Entry 7XN7 (electron microscopy, 3.10 A resolution); this record covers chains A and B of the 25 polymer chains in the assembly.

Chain A:
Protein: DNA-directed RNA polymerase subunit
Organism: Komagataella phaffii
Notes: EC 2.7.7.6
Reference sequence: C4R4Y0 (C4R4Y0_KOMPG); residue numbers follow UniProt; this construct covers 1-1743
Sequence (1743 residues; each row starts with the number of its first residue):
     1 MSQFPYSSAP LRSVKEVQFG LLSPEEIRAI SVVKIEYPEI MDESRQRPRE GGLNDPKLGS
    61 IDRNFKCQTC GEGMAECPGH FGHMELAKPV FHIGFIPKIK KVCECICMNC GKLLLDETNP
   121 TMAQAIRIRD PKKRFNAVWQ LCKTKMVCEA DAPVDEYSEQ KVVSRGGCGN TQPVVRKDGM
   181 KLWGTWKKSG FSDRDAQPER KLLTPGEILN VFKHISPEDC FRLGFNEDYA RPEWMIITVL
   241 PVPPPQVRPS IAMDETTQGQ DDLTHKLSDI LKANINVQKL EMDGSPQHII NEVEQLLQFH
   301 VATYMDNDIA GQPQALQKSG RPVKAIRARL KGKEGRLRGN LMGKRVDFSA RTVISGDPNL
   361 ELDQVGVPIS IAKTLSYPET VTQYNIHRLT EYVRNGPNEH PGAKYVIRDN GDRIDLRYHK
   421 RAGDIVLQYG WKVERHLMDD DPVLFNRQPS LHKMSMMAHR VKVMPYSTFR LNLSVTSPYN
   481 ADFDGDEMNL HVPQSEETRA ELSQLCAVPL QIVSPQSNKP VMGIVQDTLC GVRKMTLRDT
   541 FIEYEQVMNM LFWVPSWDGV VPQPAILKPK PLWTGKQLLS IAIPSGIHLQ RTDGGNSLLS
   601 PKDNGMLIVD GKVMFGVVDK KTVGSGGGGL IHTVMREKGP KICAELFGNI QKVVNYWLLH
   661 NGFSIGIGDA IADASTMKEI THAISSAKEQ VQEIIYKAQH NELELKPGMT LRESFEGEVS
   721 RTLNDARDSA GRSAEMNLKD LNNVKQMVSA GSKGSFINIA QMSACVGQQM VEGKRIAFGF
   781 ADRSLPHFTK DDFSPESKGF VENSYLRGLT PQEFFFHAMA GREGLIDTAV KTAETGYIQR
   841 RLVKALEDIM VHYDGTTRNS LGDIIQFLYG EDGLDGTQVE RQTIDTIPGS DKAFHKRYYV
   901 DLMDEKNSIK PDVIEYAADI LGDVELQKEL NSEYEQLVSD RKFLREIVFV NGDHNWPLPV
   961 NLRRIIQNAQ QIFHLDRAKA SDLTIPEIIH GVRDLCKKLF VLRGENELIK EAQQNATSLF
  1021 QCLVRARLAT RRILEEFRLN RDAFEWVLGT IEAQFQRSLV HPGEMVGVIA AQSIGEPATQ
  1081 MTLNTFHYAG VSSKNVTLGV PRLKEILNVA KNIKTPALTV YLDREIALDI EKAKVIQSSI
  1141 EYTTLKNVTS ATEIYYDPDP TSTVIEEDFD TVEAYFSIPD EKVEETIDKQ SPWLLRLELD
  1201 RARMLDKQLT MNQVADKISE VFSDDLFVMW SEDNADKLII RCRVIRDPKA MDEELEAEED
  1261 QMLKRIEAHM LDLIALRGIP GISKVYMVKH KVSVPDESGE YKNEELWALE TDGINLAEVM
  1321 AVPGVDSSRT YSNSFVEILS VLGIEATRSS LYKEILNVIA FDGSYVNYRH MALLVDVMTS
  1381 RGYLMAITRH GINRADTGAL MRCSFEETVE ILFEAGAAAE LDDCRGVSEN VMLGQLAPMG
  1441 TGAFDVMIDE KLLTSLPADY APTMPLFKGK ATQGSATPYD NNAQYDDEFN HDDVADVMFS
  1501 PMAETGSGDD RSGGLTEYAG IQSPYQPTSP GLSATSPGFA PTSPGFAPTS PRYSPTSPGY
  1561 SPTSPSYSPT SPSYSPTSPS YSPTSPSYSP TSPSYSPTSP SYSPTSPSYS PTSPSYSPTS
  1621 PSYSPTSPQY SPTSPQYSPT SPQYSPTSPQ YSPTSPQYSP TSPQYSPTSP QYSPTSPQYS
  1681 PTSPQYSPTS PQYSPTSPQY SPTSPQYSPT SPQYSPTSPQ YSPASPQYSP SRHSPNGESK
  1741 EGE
Disordered / not traced: 1, 154-162, 190-193, 1082-1094, 1178-1189, 1246-1257, 1456-1743
Ion coordination: Zn2+ site 1: Cys-67, Cys-70, Cys-77, His-80; Zn2+ site 2: Cys-107, Cys-110, Cys-148, Cys-168; Mg2+: Asp-482, Asp-484 (shared with 2 residues of chain P)

Chain B:
Protein: DNA-directed RNA polymerase subunit beta
Organism: Komagataella phaffii
Notes: EC 2.7.7.6
Reference sequence: C4QZQ7 (C4QZQ7_KOMPG); numbering as in UniProt (aligned over 1-1227)
Sequence (1227 residues; row label = number of the first residue in the row):
     1 MSYDPYSIDD TITTEDCWTV ISAFFEEKGL VSQQLDSFDE FMETSIQDLV WEEPRLILDQ
    61 PAQHTNEKDN INKRYEIRFG KIYLSRPTMT EADGTTHAMF PQEARLRNLT YSSPVYLDME
   121 KSMFTSIDDE GNPNATLDWQ QVHEPIKDGV EEGNKVHIGK VPIMLRSKFC SLRTLDEVDL
   181 YKMKECPYDM GGYFVINGSE KVLIAQERSA ANIVQVFKKA APSPISHVAE IRSALEKGSR
   241 LISTMQIKLY GREDKGTGRT IKATLPYVKQ DIPIVIVFRA LGVVPDGEIL QHICYDENDW
   301 QMLEMLKPCI EEGFVIQDKE VALDFIGRRG SAALGIRREK RIQYAKDILQ KELLPHITQE
   361 EGFETRKTFF LGYMVNRLLL CALERKDQDD RDHFGKKRLD LAGPLLANLF RILFRKLTRE
   421 IYRYMQRCIE TDRDFNLNLA VKSTTITSGL KYSLATGNWG EQKKAMSSRA GVSQVLNRYT
   481 YSSTLSHLRR TNTPIGRDGK LAKPRQLHNT HWGLVCPAET PEGQACGLVK NLSLLSGISI
   541 GSPSEPIINF LEEWGMEPLE DYDPAQHTKS TRIFVNGVWT GIHRDPSMLV STMRDLRRSG
   601 AISPEVSIIR DIREREFKIF TDVGRVYRPL FIVEDDESKD NKGELRITKE HIRKIQQGYD
   661 DDAMNDDSEE QEQDVYGWSS LVTSGVIEYV DGEEEETIMI AMTPEDLQTR SLEQKEIDLN
   721 DTAKRIKPEM STSSHHTFTH CEIHPSMILG VAASIIPFPD HNQSPRNTYQ SAMGKQAMGV
   781 FLTNYNVRMD TMANILYYPQ KPLAKTQAME YLKFRELPAG QNAIVAIACY SGYNQEDSMI
   841 MNQSSIDRGL FRSLFFRSYM DQEKRFGISI VEEFEKPTRA TTLRLKHGTY EKLDEDGLIA
   901 PGVRVSGDDI IIGKTTPIPP DTEELGQRTK YHTKRDASTP LRSTENGIVD QVLLTTNQEG
   961 LKFVKVRMRT TKVPQIGDKF ASRHGQKGTI GVTYRHEDMP FSAEGIVPDL IINPHAIPSR
  1021 MTVAHLIECL LSKVGSIRGY EGDATPFTDL TVDAVSNLLR DNGYQSRGFE VMYNGHTGKK
  1081 LMAQVFFGPT YYQRLRHMVD DKIHARARGP VQVLTRQPVE GRSRDGGLRF GEMERDCMIA
  1141 HGAAGFLKER LMEASDAFRV HVCGICGLMS VIANLKKNQF ECRSCKNKTN IYQLHIPYAA
  1201 KLLFQELMAM NIAPRLYTER SGVSMRS
Disordered / not traced: 1-8, 65-68, 129-152, 663-674, 710-719, 1223-1227
Ion coordination: Zn2+: Cys-1163, Cys-1166, Cys-1182, Cys-1185

Interface between chain A and chain B:
Pairs across the interface (389):
  Phe-4(A) / Ala-1157(B)
  Phe-4(A) / Phe-1158(B)
  Phe-4(A) / Arg-1159(B)
  Phe-4(A) / His-1195(B)
  Pro-5(A) / Arg-1159(B)  hydrogen bond (backbone-side chain)
  Pro-5(A) / Leu-1175(B)  hydrophobic
  Ser-7(A) / Arg-1159(B)
  Ser-7(A) / His-1161(B)  hydrogen bond
  Ser-7(A) / Leu-1175(B)
  Ser-7(A) / Phe-1180(B)
  Ser-7(A) / Gln-1193(B)
  Ser-8(A) / Asn-1178(B)  hydrogen bond
  Ser-8(A) / Phe-1180(B)
  Ala-9(A) / His-1161(B)
  Ala-9(A) / Ile-1191(B)
  Ala-9(A) / Gln-1193(B)  hydrogen bond (backbone-side chain)
  Pro-10(A) / Ile-1191(B)
  Pro-10(A) / Tyr-1192(B)  hydrophobic
  Pro-10(A) / Gln-1193(B)  hydrogen bond (backbone-backbone)
  Leu-11(A) / Gln-1193(B)
  Leu-11(A) / His-1195(B)
  Arg-12(A) / Tyr-1192(B)  hydrogen bond
  Arg-12(A) / Gln-1193(B)  hydrogen bond (backbone-backbone)
  Arg-12(A) / Leu-1194(B)
  Arg-12(A) / Thr-1218(B)  hydrogen bond
  Arg-12(A) / Glu-1219(B)  salt bridge
  Ser-13(A) / Thr-1218(B)
  Val-14(A) / Leu-1194(B)  hydrophobic
  Val-14(A) / Tyr-1217(B)
  Lys-15(A) / Tyr-1217(B)  hydrogen bond (backbone-backbone)
  Lys-15(A) / Thr-1218(B)
  Lys-15(A) / Arg-1220(B)  hydrogen bond (backbone-side chain)
  Glu-16(A) / Arg-1215(B)
  Glu-16(A) / Leu-1216(B)
  Glu-16(A) / Tyr-1217(B)  hydrogen bond (backbone-backbone)
  Glu-16(A) / Glu-1219(B)
  Glu-16(A) / Arg-1220(B)
  Glu-16(A) / Ser-1221(B)  hydrogen bond (side chain-backbone)
  Val-17(A) / Arg-1215(B)
  Val-17(A) / Leu-1216(B)  hydrophobic
  Gln-18(A) / Ala-1213(B)
  Gln-18(A) / Pro-1214(B)
  Gln-18(A) / Arg-1215(B)  hydrogen bond (backbone-backbone)
  Gln-18(A) / Tyr-1217(B)
  Phe-19(A) / Ala-1213(B)
  Gly-20(A) / Ile-1212(B)
  Gly-20(A) / Ala-1213(B)  hydrogen bond (backbone-backbone)
  Leu-21(A) / Asn-1211(B)
  Leu-21(A) / Ile-1212(B)  hydrophobic
  Leu-22(A) / Asn-1211(B)  hydrogen bond (backbone-backbone)
  Leu-22(A) / Ala-1213(B)  hydrophobic
  Glu-26(A) / Leu-1168(B)
  Glu-26(A) / Arg-1215(B)  salt bridge
  Ile-27(A) / Asn-1211(B)
  Ala-29(A) / Ser-1184(B)
  Ile-30(A) / Ser-1184(B)
  Ile-30(A) / Met-1208(B)  hydrophobic
  Thr-69(A) / Ile-1172(B)
  Cys-70(A) / Ala-1173(B)
  Cys-70(A) / Asn-1174(B)  hydrogen bond (backbone-side chain)
  Glu-72(A) / Ala-1173(B)
  Glu-72(A) / Asn-1174(B)  hydrogen bond
  Glu-72(A) / Leu-1175(B)  hydrogen bond (side chain-backbone)
  Met-74(A) / Arg-1116(B)  hydrogen bond (backbone-side chain)
  Ala-75(A) / Arg-1116(B)  hydrogen bond (backbone-side chain)
  Ala-75(A) / Phe-1158(B)
  Glu-76(A) / Arg-1159(B)  salt bridge
  Pro-78(A) / Lys-1201(B)  hydrogen bond (backbone-side chain)
  Pro-78(A) / Gln-1205(B)  hydrogen bond (backbone-side chain)
  Gly-79(A) / Gln-1205(B)
  Phe-81(A) / Gln-1205(B)
  Phe-81(A) / Met-1208(B)  hydrophobic
  His-92(A) / Met-1210(B)  hydrogen bond (side chain-backbone)
  Phe-95(A) / Ile-1212(B)  hydrophobic
  Tyr-229(A) / Arg-1215(B)
  Ile-237(A) / Asn-1211(B)
  Pro-241(A) / Met-1208(B)
  Pro-244(A) / Gln-1205(B)
  Gln-246(A) / Leu-1114(B)
  Gln-246(A) / Tyr-1198(B)
  Val-247(A) / Leu-1114(B)
  Val-247(A) / Gln-1205(B)
  Val-247(A) / Glu-1206(B)
  Pro-249(A) / Leu-1114(B)
  Asp-254(A) / Lys-864(B)  salt bridge
  Asp-254(A) / Phe-866(B)
  Glu-255(A) / Arg-935(B)  hydrogen bond (backbone-side chain)
  Thr-256(A) / Phe-866(B)
  Met-305(A) / Met-1210(B)  hydrophobic
  Arg-321(A) / Met-466(B)  hydrogen bond
  Ile-326(A) / Ala-1209(B)  hydrophobic
  Ile-326(A) / Met-1210(B)  hydrophobic
  Arg-329(A) / Glu-1206(B)  salt bridge
  Leu-330(A) / Leu-1203(B)  hydrophobic
  Leu-330(A) / Glu-1206(B)
  Arg-336(A) / Leu-1114(B)
  Arg-336(A) / Thr-1115(B)
  Arg-336(A) / Leu-1202(B)
  Arg-336(A) / Glu-1206(B)  salt bridge
  Leu-337(A) / Leu-1203(B)  hydrophobic
  Arg-338(A) / Arg-1129(B)  hydrogen bond (backbone-side chain)
  Arg-338(A) / Glu-1132(B)  salt bridge
  Gly-339(A) / Arg-1129(B)  hydrogen bond (backbone-side chain)
  Asn-340(A) / Gln-1117(B)  hydrogen bond (backbone-side chain)
  Asn-340(A) / Ala-1199(B)
  Leu-341(A) / Ala-1199(B)  hydrophobic
  Leu-341(A) / Ala-1200(B)
  Leu-341(A) / Leu-1203(B)  hydrophobic
  Met-342(A) / Glu-1132(B)
  Met-342(A) / Arg-1135(B)  hydrogen bond
  Gly-343(A) / Arg-1129(B)  hydrogen bond (backbone-side chain)
  Gly-343(A) / Phe-1130(B)
  Lys-344(A) / Gln-1117(B)
  Lys-344(A) / Arg-1129(B)
  Lys-344(A) / Phe-1130(B)  hydrogen bond (backbone-backbone)
  Lys-344(A) / Leu-1151(B)  hydrogen bond (side chain-backbone)
  Lys-344(A) / Ser-1155(B)
  Lys-344(A) / Asp-1156(B)  salt bridge
  Lys-344(A) / Pro-1197(B)
  Arg-345(A) / Pro-1118(B)
  Arg-345(A) / Val-1119(B)
  Arg-345(A) / Glu-1120(B)  salt bridge
  Arg-345(A) / Gly-1127(B)  hydrogen bond (side chain-backbone)
  Arg-345(A) / Leu-1128(B)
  Arg-345(A) / Arg-1129(B)
  Arg-345(A) / Ser-1155(B)  hydrogen bond (backbone-side chain)
  Val-346(A) / Gly-1127(B)
  Val-346(A) / Leu-1128(B)  hydrogen bond (backbone-backbone)
  Val-346(A) / Phe-1130(B)  hydrophobic
  Val-346(A) / Arg-1150(B)
  Val-346(A) / Ala-1154(B)
  Asp-347(A) / Arg-1106(B)  salt bridge
  Asp-347(A) / Ala-1107(B)
  Asp-347(A) / Arg-1108(B)
  Asp-347(A) / Pro-1118(B)
  Asp-347(A) / Arg-1150(B)  hydrogen bond (backbone-side chain)
  Asp-347(A) / Ala-1154(B)  hydrogen bond (backbone-backbone)
  Phe-348(A) / Arg-1106(B)  hydrogen bond (backbone-backbone)
  Phe-348(A) / Ala-1107(B)
  Phe-348(A) / Arg-1108(B)
  Phe-348(A) / Arg-1150(B)  hydrogen bond (backbone-side chain)
  Ser-349(A) / Ala-1105(B)
  Ser-349(A) / Arg-1106(B)  hydrogen bond (backbone-backbone)
  Ser-349(A) / Leu-1128(B)
  Ala-350(A) / His-1104(B)
  Ala-350(A) / Ala-1105(B)  hydrophobic
  Ala-350(A) / Leu-1128(B)
  Arg-351(A) / Lys-1102(B)
  Arg-351(A) / Ile-1103(B)
  Arg-351(A) / His-1104(B)  hydrogen bond (backbone-backbone)
  Arg-351(A) / Leu-1128(B)
  Thr-352(A) / Val-1099(B)
  Thr-352(A) / Ile-1103(B)
  Gly-356(A) / Tyr-833(B)
  Asp-357(A) / Tyr-833(B)  hydrogen bond
  Pro-358(A) / Gly-832(B)
  Pro-358(A) / Tyr-833(B)
  Asn-359(A) / Tyr-833(B)  hydrogen bond
  Ser-370(A) / Ile-1103(B)
  Ile-371(A) / Ile-1103(B)  hydrophobic
  Thr-374(A) / Ala-1105(B)
  Thr-374(A) / Ala-1107(B)
  Leu-375(A) / Arg-1106(B)
  Lys-404(A) / Ala-1107(B)
  Arg-413(A) / Arg-1108(B)
  Glu-434(A) / Arg-1108(B)  salt bridge
  Leu-444(A) / Met-1138(B)  hydrophobic
  Leu-444(A) / Phe-1146(B)  hydrophobic
  Asn-446(A) / Glu-1134(B)
  Gln-448(A) / Glu-1134(B)  hydrogen bond
  Pro-449(A) / Met-1133(B)  hydrophobic
  Ser-450(A) / Met-1133(B)
  Ser-450(A) / Glu-1134(B)
  Ser-450(A) / Cys-1137(B)
  His-452(A) / Cys-1137(B)  hydrogen bond (backbone-side chain)
  Lys-453(A) / Ala-1140(B)
  Lys-453(A) / His-1141(B)  hydrogen bond (backbone-side chain)
  Met-456(A) / Phe-1130(B)  hydrophobic
  Met-456(A) / Glu-1134(B)
  Met-456(A) / Cys-1137(B)  hydrophobic
  Met-456(A) / Met-1138(B)  hydrophobic
  Met-456(A) / His-1141(B)  hydrogen bond (backbone-side chain)
  Tyr-466(A) / Ile-976(B)  hydrophobic
  Ser-467(A) / Val-1099(B)
  Ser-467(A) / Asp-1100(B)  hydrogen bond
  Thr-468(A) / Ile-976(B)
  Thr-468(A) / Gly-977(B)
  Thr-468(A) / Val-1099(B)
  Leu-473(A) / Gln-835(B)
  Leu-473(A) / Glu-836(B)
  Thr-476(A) / Glu-836(B)
  Asp-482(A) / Glu-836(B)
  Asp-482(A) / Asp-837(B)
  Phe-483(A) / Gln-835(B)
  Phe-483(A) / Glu-836(B)  hydrogen bond (backbone-backbone)
  Phe-483(A) / Asp-837(B)
  Phe-483(A) / Ser-838(B)
  Phe-483(A) / Thr-989(B)  hydrogen bond (backbone-side chain)
  Asp-484(A) / Asp-837(B)
  Asp-484(A) / Lys-979(B)
  Asp-484(A) / Lys-987(B)
  Asp-484(A) / Thr-989(B)
  Gly-485(A) / Thr-989(B)
  Glu-487(A) / Lys-1102(B)
  Asn-489(A) / Leu-1128(B)
  His-491(A) / Phe-1130(B)
  His-491(A) / Arg-1150(B)  hydrogen bond
  Val-492(A) / Arg-1150(B)  hydrogen bond (backbone-side chain)
  Gln-494(A) / Glu-1149(B)  hydrogen bond (backbone-side chain)
  Ser-495(A) / Glu-1149(B)  hydrogen bond (backbone-side chain)
  Thr-498(A) / Phe-1146(B)
  Thr-498(A) / Glu-1149(B)  hydrogen bond
  Glu-501(A) / Ala-1143(B)
  Glu-501(A) / Gly-1145(B)  hydrogen bond (side chain-backbone)
  Glu-501(A) / Phe-1146(B)  hydrogen bond (side chain-backbone)
  Cys-506(A) / His-1141(B)
  Gln-511(A) / His-1141(B)
  Gln-526(A) / Gln-835(B)
  Gln-526(A) / Glu-836(B)  hydrogen bond (side chain-backbone)
  Gln-526(A) / Asn-1013(B)  hydrogen bond
  Gln-526(A) / His-1015(B)
  Asp-527(A) / Cys-829(B)
  Asp-527(A) / Gly-832(B)
  Asp-527(A) / Gln-835(B)  hydrogen bond
  Asp-527(A) / His-1015(B)
  Leu-658(A) / Cys-829(B)  hydrophobic
  Leu-659(A) / Tyr-830(B)
  Leu-659(A) / Leu-1081(B)
  His-660(A) / Asn-1074(B)  hydrogen bond
  His-660(A) / Thr-1077(B)
  Asn-661(A) / Leu-1081(B)
  Asn-661(A) / Met-1082(B)  hydrogen bond (backbone-backbone)
  Asn-661(A) / Ala-1083(B)  hydrogen bond (backbone-backbone)
  Gly-662(A) / Ala-1083(B)
  Phe-663(A) / Ala-828(B)
  Phe-663(A) / Cys-829(B)  hydrogen bond (backbone-backbone)
  Phe-663(A) / Pro-1014(B)  hydrophobic
  Phe-663(A) / Ala-1083(B)
  Ser-664(A) / Ile-827(B)  hydrogen bond (side chain-backbone)
  Ser-664(A) / Pro-1014(B)
  Ser-664(A) / Gln-1084(B)
  Ser-664(A) / Val-1085(B)
  Ser-664(A) / Phe-1086(B)  hydrogen bond (side chain-backbone)
  Ile-665(A) / Ile-827(B)  hydrophobic
  Ile-665(A) / Pro-1014(B)  hydrophobic
  Ile-665(A) / Phe-1086(B)
  Gly-666(A) / Phe-1069(B)
  Gly-666(A) / Phe-1086(B)
  Ile-667(A) / Val-1023(B)  hydrophobic
  Ile-667(A) / Leu-1026(B)  hydrophobic
  Ile-667(A) / Arg-1067(B)
  Ile-667(A) / Phe-1086(B)
  Ile-671(A) / Arg-1067(B)
  Ala-674(A) / Thr-722(B)
  Met-677(A) / Thr-722(B)
  Gln-692(A) / Ser-731(B)
  Met-747(A) / Pro-1014(B)
  Met-747(A) / His-1015(B)
  Met-747(A) / Pro-1018(B)  hydrophobic
  Ser-752(A) / His-1015(B)  hydrogen bond
  Lys-753(A) / His-1015(B)
  Lys-753(A) / Ser-1019(B)
  Asn-758(A) / Pro-1018(B)
  Asn-758(A) / Ser-1019(B)
  Asn-758(A) / Met-1021(B)
  Gln-761(A) / Met-1021(B)
  Met-762(A) / Met-1021(B)  hydrophobic
  Met-762(A) / Val-1023(B)  hydrophobic
  Glu-772(A) / Gln-506(B)  hydrogen bond
  Ile-776(A) / Asn-509(B)
  Ala-777(A) / Asn-509(B)
  Gly-779(A) / His-508(B)
  Gly-779(A) / Asn-509(B)
  Phe-780(A) / Asn-509(B)
  Phe-780(A) / Thr-510(B)
  Phe-780(A) / Glu-695(B)
  Phe-780(A) / Glu-696(B)
  Ala-781(A) / Glu-696(B)  hydrogen bond (backbone-side chain)
  Arg-783(A) / Glu-695(B)  hydrogen bond (side chain-backbone)
  Arg-783(A) / Glu-696(B)  hydrogen bond (side chain-backbone)
  Arg-783(A) / Ile-698(B)  hydrogen bond (side chain-backbone)
  Arg-783(A) / Met-699(B)
  Ser-784(A) / Asn-509(B)  hydrogen bond (backbone-side chain)
  Leu-785(A) / Trp-512(B)  hydrophobic
  Pro-786(A) / Glu-695(B)
  Pro-786(A) / Ile-698(B)
  Pro-786(A) / Met-699(B)
  Pro-786(A) / Ile-700(B)  hydrogen bond (backbone-backbone)
  His-787(A) / Trp-512(B)  hydrogen bond
  His-787(A) / Met-699(B)
  His-787(A) / Ile-700(B)
  His-787(A) / Met-702(B)
  His-787(A) / Glu-742(B)  salt bridge
  Phe-788(A) / Met-699(B)
  Thr-789(A) / Met-699(B)
  Thr-789(A) / Met-730(B)
  Thr-789(A) / His-736(B)
  Lys-790(A) / Glu-696(B)
  Asp-792(A) / Met-730(B)
  Asp-792(A) / Thr-732(B)  hydrogen bond
  Glu-796(A) / Met-730(B)
  Glu-802(A) / Ile-726(B)
  Asn-803(A) / Arg-725(B)
  Asn-803(A) / Ile-726(B)  hydrogen bond (side chain-backbone)
  Tyr-805(A) / His-761(B)  hydrogen bond (backbone-side chain)
  Tyr-805(A) / Asn-762(B)
  Tyr-805(A) / Gln-763(B)
  Tyr-805(A) / Met-1021(B)  hydrophobic
  Tyr-805(A) / Val-1023(B)  hydrophobic
  Leu-806(A) / His-761(B)  hydrogen bond (backbone-side chain)
  Leu-806(A) / Val-1052(B)  hydrophobic
  Arg-807(A) / Asp-721(B)  hydrogen bond (side chain-backbone)
  Arg-807(A) / Thr-722(B)  hydrogen bond (side chain-backbone)
  Arg-807(A) / Ala-723(B)
  Arg-807(A) / Lys-724(B)  hydrogen bond (side chain-backbone)
  Arg-807(A) / Arg-725(B)
  Arg-807(A) / His-761(B)
  Gly-808(A) / Arg-725(B)
  Gly-808(A) / Asp-760(B)
  Gly-808(A) / His-761(B)
  Leu-809(A) / Arg-725(B)  hydrogen bond (backbone-side chain)
  Leu-809(A) / Asp-760(B)  hydrogen bond (backbone-backbone)
  Leu-809(A) / Phe-1047(B)
  Thr-810(A) / Arg-725(B)
  Thr-810(A) / Ile-726(B)
  Pro-811(A) / Trp-512(B)
  Pro-811(A) / Met-702(B)  hydrophobic
  Pro-811(A) / Pro-745(B)  hydrophobic
  Pro-811(A) / Phe-1047(B)  hydrophobic
  Gln-812(A) / Met-702(B)
  Phe-814(A) / Pro-517(B)  hydrophobic
  Phe-814(A) / Leu-749(B)  hydrophobic
  Phe-814(A) / Pro-759(B)
  Phe-814(A) / Asn-767(B)
  Phe-814(A) / Phe-1047(B)  hydrophobic
  Phe-815(A) / His-508(B)
  Phe-815(A) / Trp-512(B)  hydrophobic
  His-817(A) / Gln-763(B)
  His-817(A) / Ser-764(B)  hydrogen bond (backbone-side chain)
  Ala-818(A) / Pro-517(B)  hydrophobic
  Met-819(A) / Leu-507(B)
  Met-819(A) / Asn-509(B)
  Gly-821(A) / Ser-764(B)
  Arg-822(A) / Arg-505(B)  hydrogen bond (side chain-backbone)
  Arg-822(A) / Gln-506(B)
  Arg-822(A) / Leu-507(B)
  Arg-822(A) / Pro-517(B)
  Arg-822(A) / Thr-520(B)
  Arg-822(A) / Gly-527(B)
  Glu-823(A) / Gln-506(B)  hydrogen bond
  Glu-823(A) / Leu-507(B)
  Leu-825(A) / Tyr-769(B)
  Ile-826(A) / Arg-505(B)
  Ile-826(A) / Gln-506(B)
  Val-830(A) / Lys-500(B)
  Val-843(A) / Asp-1136(B)
  Lys-844(A) / Arg-1135(B)
  Met-1065(A) / Ile-1139(B)
  Val-1068(A) / Asp-1136(B)
  Val-1068(A) / Ile-1139(B)  hydrophobic
  Gln-1072(A) / Asp-1136(B)
  Gln-1072(A) / Cys-1137(B)
  Gln-1072(A) / Ala-1140(B)
  Lys-1146(A) / Glu-253(B)  salt bridge
  Lys-1146(A) / Asp-254(B)  salt bridge
  Leu-1412(A) / Leu-1207(B)  hydrophobic
  Phe-1413(A) / Met-1210(B)  hydrophobic
  Phe-1413(A) / Ile-1212(B)  hydrophobic
  Asp-1423(A) / Arg-1220(B)  hydrogen bond (backbone-side chain)
  Arg-1425(A) / Arg-1220(B)
  Val-1427(A) / Ile-1139(B)  hydrophobic
  Val-1431(A) / Arg-1135(B)
  Val-1431(A) / Leu-1147(B)  hydrophobic
  Val-1431(A) / Leu-1151(B)  hydrophobic
  Met-1432(A) / Ala-1200(B)
  Leu-1433(A) / His-1195(B)
  Leu-1433(A) / Ile-1196(B)
  Leu-1433(A) / Pro-1197(B)
  Gly-1434(A) / Lys-1148(B)
  Gly-1434(A) / Met-1152(B)
  Gly-1434(A) / Pro-1197(B)
  Leu-1436(A) / Gly-1145(B)
  Met-1439(A) / Ile-1139(B)  hydrophobic
  Met-1439(A) / Ala-1144(B)  hydrophobic
  Met-1439(A) / Leu-1147(B)  hydrophobic
  Gly-1440(A) / Gly-1142(B)
  Thr-1441(A) / Gly-1142(B)  hydrogen bond (backbone-backbone)
  Thr-1441(A) / Ala-1144(B)  hydrogen bond (side chain-backbone)
  Thr-1441(A) / Gly-1145(B)
Interface residues without a listed pair, chain A (215 interface residues in all): Tyr-6, Val-32, Gly-71, Cys-77, His-80, Val-239, Leu-240, Pro-243, Tyr-304, Val-353, Ser-355, Tyr-405, Arg-470, Ala-481, Pro-493, Leu-502, Leu-505, Val-525, Thr-528, Cys-530, Gly-668, Asp-669, Asn-743, Gly-754, Val-771, Ser-794, Ala-829, Arg-840, Ile-1069, Gly-1416, Cys-1424, Gln-1435, Ala-1437, Gly-1442
Interface residues without a listed pair, chain B (196 interface residues in all): His-393, Ala-502, His-511, Cys-516, Glu-522, Gly-523, Cys-526, Thr-697, Ala-701, Pro-728, Glu-729, Ser-733, Ile-748, Thr-768, Ser-831, Ala-937, Gln-975, Gly-988, Ile-990, Ile-1017, Ile-1027, Leu-1030, His-1076, Val-1113, Gly-1131, Cys-1166, Ser-1170, Lys-1176, Arg-1183, Phe-1204, Gly-1222

Summary:
215 residues of chain A and 196 residues of chain B are in contact, with 90 hydrogen bonds and 14 salt
bridges. Among the polar pairs are Arg-12(A)/Glu-1219(B), Glu-26(A)/Arg-1215(B) and Glu-76(A)/Arg-1159(B).
Cys-67(A), Cys-70(A), Cys-77(A) and His-80(A) form the Zn2+ site 1.
Here chain A is DNA-directed RNA polymerase subunit and chain B is DNA-directed RNA polymerase subunit beta,
both from Komagataella phaffii. Entry 7XN7 (RNA polymerase II elongation complex containing Spt4/5, Elf1,
Spt6, Spn1 and Paf1C) was determined by electron microscopy (same publication as 7XSE, 7XSX, 7XSZ, 7XT7, 7XTD
and 7XTI).
